PDB entry 4X64 | X-ray diffraction, 3.35 A resolution | chains A and I of the 23 polymer chains in the assembly

# Chain A
Molecule: 16S rRNA
Organism: Thermus thermophilus HB8
Sequence (1522 nucleotides; row label = number of the first residue in the row; note: 42 numbers in that range are skipped by the numbering (no residue carries them; nothing is unmodelled there); a row labelled like 190A-190L holds insertion residues (190A, then the next letters in order); numbering starts at 0):
     0 UUUGUUGGAGAGUUUGAUCCUGGCUCAGGGUGAACGCUGGCGGCGUGCCU
    50 AAGACAUGCAAGUCGUGCGGG
    73 CCGCGGGGUUUU
    88 ACUCCG
    95 UGGUC
   101 AGCGGCGGACGGGUGAGUAACGCGUGGGU
  129A G
   130 ACCUACCCGGAAGAGGGGGACAACCCGGGGAAACUCGGGCUAAUCCCCCA
   180 UGUGGACCCGC
190A-190L CCCUUGGGGUGU
   191 GUCCAAAGGGCUUU
   216 GCCCGCUUCCGGAUGGGCCCGCGUCCCAUCAGCUAGUUGGUGGGGUAAUG
   266 GCCCACCAAGGCGACGACGGGUAGCCGGUCUGAGAGGAUGGCCGGCCACA
   316 GGGGCACUGAGACACGGGCCCCACUCCUACGGGAGGCAGCAGUUAGGAAU
   366 CUUCCGCAAUGGGCGCAAGCCUGACGGAGCGACGCCGCUUGGAGGAAGAA
   416 GCCCUUCGGGGUGUAAACUCCUGAA
   442 CCCGGGACGAAACCCCCGACGA
   474 GGGGACUGACGGUACCGGG
   494 GUAAUAGCGCCGGCCAACUCCGUGCCAGCAGCCGCGGUAAUACGGAGGGC
   544 GCGAGCGUUACCCGGAUUCACUGGGCGUAAAGGGCGUGUAGGCGGCCUGG
   594 GGCGUCCCAUGUGAAAGACCACGGCUCAACCGUGGGGGAGCGUGGGAUAC
   644 GCUCAGGCUAGACGGUGGGAGAGGGUGGUGGAAUUCCCGGAGUAGCGGUG
   694 AAAUGCGCAGAUACCGGGAGGAACGCCGAUGGCGAAGGCAGCCACCUGGU
   744 CCACCCGUGACGCUGAGGCGCGAAAGCGUGGGGAGCAAACCGGAUUAGAU
   794 ACCCGGGUAGUCCACGCCCUAAACGAUGCGCGCUAGGUCUCUGGGUCU
   848 CCUGGGGGCCGAAGCUAACGCGUUAAGCGCGCCGCCUGGGGAGUACGGCC
   898 GCAAGGCUGAAACUCAAAGGAAUUGACGGGGGCCCGCACAAGCGGUGGAG
   948 CAUGUGGUUUAAUUCGAAGXAACGCGAAGAACCUUACCAGGCCUUGACAU
   998 GCUAGG
 1003A G
  1004 AACCCGGGUGAAAGCCUGGGGUGCCCC
1030A-1030D GCGA
  1031 GGGGAGCCCUAGCACAGGUGCUGCAUGGCCGUCGUCAGCUCGUGCCGUGA
  1081 GGUGUUGGGUUAAGUCCCGCAACGAGCGCAACCCCCGCCGUUAGUUGCCA
  1131 GCGGUUCGGCCGGGCACUCUAACGGGACUGCCCGCGAAA
  1171 GCGGGAGGAAGGAGGGGACGACGUCUGGUCAGCAUGGCCCUUACGGCCUG
  1221 GGCGACACACGUGCUACAAUGCCCACUACAAAGCGAUGCCACCCGGCAAC
  1271 GGGGAGCUAAUCGCAAAAAGGUGGGCCCAGUUCGGAUUGGGGUCUGCAAC
  1321 CCGACCCCAUGAAGCCGGAAUCGCUAGUAAUCGCGGAUCAG
 1361A C
  1362 CAUGCCGCGGUGAAUACGUUCCCGGGCCUUGUACACACXGCCXGUXACGC
  1412 CAUGGGAGCGGGCUCUACCCGAAGUCGCCGGG
  1446 AGCCUACGGG
  1459 CAGGCGCCGAGGGUAGGGCCCGUGACUGGGGCGAAGUCGUAACAAGGUAG
  1509 CUGUACCGGAAGGUGCGGCUGGAUCCACUCCUUUCU
Not modelled in the structure: 0-4, 1534-1538
Construct notes: conflict C1534 (A132811 in 55771382), A1535 (C132812 in 55771382)
Modified residues: PSU (pseudouridine-5'-monophosphate) at position 516, 7MG (7N-methyl-8-hydroguanosine-5'-monophosphate) at position 527, M2G (N2-dimethylguanosine-5'-monophosphate) at position 966, 5MC (5-methylcytidine-5'-monophosphate) at position 967, 2MG (2N-methylguanosine-5'-monophosphate) at position 1207, 5MC (5-methylcytidine-5'-monophosphate) at position 1400, 4OC (4n,o2'-methylcytidine-5'-monophosphate) at position 1402, 5MC (5-methylcytidine-5'-monophosphate) at position 1404, 5MC (5-methylcytidine-5'-monophosphate) at position 1407, UR3 (3-methyluridine-5'-monophoshate) at position 1498, MA6 (6N-dimethyladenosine-5'-monophoshate) at position 1518, MA6 (6N-dimethyladenosine-5'-monophoshate) at position 1519, PSU (pseudouridine-5'-monophosphate) at position 1540, PSU (pseudouridine-5'-monophosphate) at position 1541
Metal / ion sites: Mg2+ site 1: U5, G6; Mg2+ site 2 near U12 (its only coordinating residue here); K+ site 1 near U14 (its only coordinating residue here); Mg2+ site 3 near G15 (its only coordinating residue here); Mg2+ site 4 near G21 (its only coordinating residue here); Mg2+ site 5 near G28 (its only coordinating residue here); Mg2+ site 6: G46, G394; Mg2+ site 7 near C48 (its only coordinating residue here); Mg2+ site 8 near A53 (its only coordinating residue here); Mg2+ site 9: G61, U62; Mg2+ site 10: G70, U98; Mg2+ site 11: U83, C1543, U1544; 99 more Mg2+ sites not listed; 17 more K+ sites not listed
Ligand contacts:
  - paromomycin (PAR), molecule 1: G31, C47, C48, A50, A51, G52, A53, G113, U114, G115, A353, C355, A356, U358, U359, A360, G361, U365, C366
  - paromomycin (PAR), molecule 2: G567, G568, C569, G570, G575, G821, C822, C862, U863, G874, C875, C879
  - paromomycin (PAR), molecule 3: G610, A611, C612, A614, C615, A622, C623, C624, G625, U626
  - paromomycin (PAR), molecule 4: G661, G662, A663, G664, G666, G667, U740, G741, G742, U743
  - paromomycin (PAR), molecule 5: U669, G670, G671, U672, G673, G714, A715, A716, C717, C805, C806
  - paromomycin (PAR), molecule 6: 5MC_1404, G1405, U1406, 5MC_1407, A1408, C1409, G1489, C1490, G1491, A1492, A1493, G1494, U1495, C1496

# Chain I
Molecule: 30S ribosomal protein S9
Organism: Thermus thermophilus (strain HB8 / ATCC 27634 / DSM 579)
UniProt: P80374 (RS9_THET8); residues 2-128 here = UniProt positions 2-128
Chain sequence (127 residues; numbered 2 to 128; the number before each row is that of its first residue):
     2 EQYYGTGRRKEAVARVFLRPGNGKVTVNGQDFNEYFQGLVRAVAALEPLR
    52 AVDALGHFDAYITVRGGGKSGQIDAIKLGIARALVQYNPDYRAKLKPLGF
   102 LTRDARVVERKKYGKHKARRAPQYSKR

# Chain A / chain I interface
Pairs across the interface (112; chain A residue first):
  G942(A) - Gln124(I)  base contact
  U943(A) - Gln124(I)  hydrogen bond to the sugar
  M2G_966(A) - Lys127(I)  sugar contact
  C970(A) - Ser126(I)  base contact
  C1116(A) - Val108(I)  sugar contact
  G1117(A) - Arg104(I)  hydrogen bond to the phosphate
  G1117(A) - Ala106(I)  sugar contact
  C1118(A) - Arg9(I)  salt bridge to the phosphate
  C1118(A) - Arg83(I)  hydrogen bond to the phosphate
  C1118(A) - Arg104(I)  salt bridge to the phosphate
  C1119(A) - Arg9(I)  salt bridge to the phosphate
  C1119(A) - Arg83(I)  salt bridge to the phosphate
  G1127(A) - Arg16(I)  hydrogen bond to the sugar
  G1127(A) - Arg66(I)  sugar contact
  C1128(A) - Arg16(I)  hydrogen bond to the sugar
  C1128(A) - Tyr62(I)  phosphate contact
  C1128(A) - Arg66(I)  salt bridge to the phosphate
  C1129(A) - Tyr62(I)  hydrogen bond to the phosphate
  A1130(A) - Gln3(I)  hydrogen bond to the sugar
  A1130(A) - Phe18(I)  sugar contact
  A1130(A) - Arg20(I)  salt bridge to the phosphate
  G1131(A) - Gln3(I)  hydrogen bond to the phosphate
  G1131(A) - Arg20(I)  salt bridge to the phosphate
  A1146(A) - Arg16(I)  base contact
  C1147(A) - Tyr5(I)  hydrogen bond to the sugar
  C1147(A) - Thr7(I)  phosphate contact
  C1147(A) - Arg16(I)  hydrogen bond to the base
  U1148(A) - Tyr5(I)  sugar contact
  U1148(A) - Thr7(I)  hydrogen bond to the phosphate
  U1148(A) - Arg9(I)  salt bridge to the phosphate
  U1148(A) - Val14(I)  sugar contact
  C1149(A) - Arg9(I)  salt bridge to the phosphate
  C1149(A) - Val14(I)  phosphate contact
  G1177(A) - Lys97(I)  salt bridge to the phosphate
  G1178(A) - Arg93(I)  salt bridge to the phosphate
  G1178(A) - Lys97(I)  salt bridge to the phosphate
  A1179(A) - Arg93(I)  salt bridge to the phosphate
  A1179(A) - Leu102(I)  sugar contact
  A1179(A) - Arg104(I)  sugar contact
  A1180(A) - Thr103(I)  hydrogen bond to the phosphate
  A1180(A) - Arg104(I)  phosphate contact
  G1186(A) - Lys113(I)  hydrogen bond to the phosphate
  G1187(A) - Arg111(I)  hydrogen bond to the sugar
  G1187(A) - Lys113(I)  salt bridge to the phosphate
  A1188(A) - Tyr114(I)  hydrogen bond to the phosphate
  G1231(A) - Ser126(I)  sugar contact
  U1232(A) - Gln124(I)  hydrogen bond to the phosphate
  U1232(A) - Tyr125(I)  phosphate contact
  U1232(A) - Ser126(I)  phosphate contact
  G1233(A) - His117(I)  salt bridge to the phosphate
  G1233(A) - Pro123(I)  phosphate contact
  G1233(A) - Gln124(I)  hydrogen bond to the phosphate
  A1248(A) - Tyr36(I)  sugar contact
  A1248(A) - Lys70(I)  hydrogen bond to the sugar
  C1249(A) - Tyr36(I)  sugar contact
  C1249(A) - Gly67(I)  sugar contact
  C1249(A) - Gly68(I)  hydrogen bond to the sugar
  C1249(A) - Gly69(I)  base contact
  C1249(A) - Lys70(I)  sugar contact
  C1249(A) - Gln73(I)  hydrogen bond to the sugar
  A1250(A) - Gly67(I)  phosphate contact
  A1250(A) - Gly68(I)  sugar contact
  A1251(A) - Glu12(I)  phosphate contact
  G1290(A) - Leu40(I)  sugar contact
  G1291(A) - Gln38(I)  sugar contact
  G1291(A) - Gly39(I)  sugar contact
  C1342(A) - Gln124(I)  sugar contact
  C1342(A) - Tyr125(I)  phosphate contact
  G1343(A) - Arg121(I)  hydrogen bond to the sugar
  G1343(A) - Ala122(I)  hydrogen bond to the sugar
  G1343(A) - Tyr125(I)  phosphate contact
  C1344(A) - Arg120(I)  sugar contact
  U1345(A) - Arg120(I)  salt bridge to the phosphate
  A1346(A) - Arg120(I)  salt bridge to the phosphate
  G1347(A) - Arg10(I)  hydrogen bond to the base
  G1347(A) - Lys11(I)  base contact
  G1347(A) - Arg107(I)  hydrogen bond to the base
  G1347(A) - Val108(I)  sugar contact
  G1347(A) - Val109(I)  phosphate contact
  G1347(A) - Glu110(I)  hydrogen bond to the phosphate
  U1348(A) - Glu110(I)  hydrogen bond to the phosphate
  U1348(A) - Arg120(I)  phosphate contact
  A1349(A) - Lys118(I)  salt bridge to the phosphate
  A1349(A) - Arg120(I)  phosphate contact
  A1349(A) - Arg121(I)  hydrogen bond to the phosphate
  A1350(A) - Lys118(I)  salt bridge to the phosphate
  A1350(A) - Arg121(I)  salt bridge to the phosphate
  U1351(A) - Lys118(I)  hydrogen bond to the base
  C1366(A) - His117(I)  salt bridge to the phosphate
  C1367(A) - Lys112(I)  salt bridge to the phosphate
  C1367(A) - Tyr114(I)  phosphate contact
  C1367(A) - Gly115(I)  hydrogen bond to the phosphate
  C1367(A) - Lys116(I)  phosphate contact
  G1368(A) - Arg111(I)  salt bridge to the phosphate
  G1368(A) - Lys112(I)  salt bridge to the phosphate
  G1368(A) - Lys113(I)  phosphate contact
  G1368(A) - Tyr114(I)  hydrogen bond to the phosphate
  C1369(A) - Arg111(I)  phosphate contact
  C1369(A) - Lys112(I)  hydrogen bond to the phosphate
  G1370(A) - Glu12(I)  sugar contact
  G1371(A) - Lys11(I)  phosphate contact
  G1371(A) - Gly68(I)  phosphate contact
  G1371(A) - Gly69(I)  hydrogen bond to the phosphate
  G1371(A) - Val109(I)  phosphate contact
  U1372(A) - Lys11(I)  salt bridge to the phosphate
  U1372(A) - Gly69(I)  phosphate contact
  U1372(A) - Lys70(I)  hydrogen bond to the phosphate
  U1372(A) - Ser71(I)  hydrogen bond to the phosphate
  U1372(A) - Gly72(I)  hydrogen bond to the phosphate
  G1373(A) - Lys11(I)  hydrogen bond to the base
  G1373(A) - Arg42(I)  salt bridge to the phosphate
  G1373(A) - Ser71(I)  hydrogen bond to the phosphate
Also at the interface, not in a pair above, chain A (57 interface residues in all): G941, A1176, C1189, C1230, U1292, U1341
Also at the interface, not in a pair above, chain I (53 interface residues in all): Arg128

# Summary
The interface between chain A and chain I involves 57 residues on one side and 53 on the other, with 37
hydrogen bonds and 26 salt bridges. Among the polar pairs are C1147(A)-Arg16(I), G1347(A)-Arg10(I) and
G1347(A)-Arg107(I). Bound to chain A: 6 copies of paromomycin.
Here chain A is 16S rRNA (Thermus thermophilus HB8) and chain I is 30S ribosomal protein S9 (Thermus
thermophilus (strain HB8 / ATCC 27634 / DSM 579)). Entry 4X64 (Crystal Structure of 30S ribosomal subunit from
Thermus thermophilus) was determined by X-ray diffraction together with 4X62, 4X65 and 4X66 from the same
study.
